Entry 8Y96 (X-ray diffraction, 2.84 A resolution); this record covers chains A and C of the 4 polymer chains in the assembly.

# Chain A
Molecule: DegT/DnrJ/EryC1/StrS family aminotransferase
Source organism: Serratia sp. ATCC 39006
UniProt: A0A2I5TIB4 (A0A2I5TIB4_SERS3); numbering as in UniProt (aligned over 1-437)
Amino-acid sequence (443 residues; numbered 1 to 443; the number before each row is that of its first residue):
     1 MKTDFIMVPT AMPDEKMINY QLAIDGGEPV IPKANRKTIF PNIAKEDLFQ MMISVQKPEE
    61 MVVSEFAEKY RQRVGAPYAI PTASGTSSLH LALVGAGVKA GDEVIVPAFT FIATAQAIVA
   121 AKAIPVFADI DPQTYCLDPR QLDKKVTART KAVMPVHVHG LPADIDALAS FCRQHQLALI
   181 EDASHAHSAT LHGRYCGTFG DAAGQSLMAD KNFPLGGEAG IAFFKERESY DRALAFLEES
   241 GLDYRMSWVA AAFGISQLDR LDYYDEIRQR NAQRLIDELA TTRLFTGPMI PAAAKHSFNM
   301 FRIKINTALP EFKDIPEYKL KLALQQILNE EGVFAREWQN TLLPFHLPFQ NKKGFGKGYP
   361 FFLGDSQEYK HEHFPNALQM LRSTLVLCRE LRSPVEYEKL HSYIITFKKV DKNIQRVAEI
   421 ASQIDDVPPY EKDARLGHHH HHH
Disordered / not traced: 429-443
Sequence notes: expression tag (438-443)

# Chain C
Molecule: DegT/DnrJ/EryC1/StrS aminotransferase
Source organism: Serratia sp. ATCC 39006
UniProt: A0A2I5T5Y7 (A0A2I5T5Y7_SERS3); numbering as in UniProt (aligned over 2-211)
Amino-acid sequence (218 residues; numbered 0 to 217; the number before each row is that of its first residue; numbering starts at 0):
     0 MGISKTSSDL SEQLFQVSFV LARVLTSGII MSIEKNENEL KGLENILKKT SSKQYAVTFN
    60 SISGAVIGSL WGQDIVYGEA TNQQSLDEQQ EKLFKWLGIG HSSLLPEPYT LHAINWGNIS
   120 NLQKITHEEA HVTLLDFTKL GFGPCAVLLT NNETIYKKSE RLKIFGAFDL RTMWTQRETE
   180 KEIKPGLQFN FRLSPLVGAC IKMALIKMGL NKHHHHHH
Disordered / not traced: 0-10, 170-180, 211-217
Sequence notes: initiating methionine (0); expression tag (1, 212-217)

# Chain A / chain C interface
Contacting residue pairs (89; chain A residue first):
  Lys-2(A) / Thr-25(C)
  Lys-2(A) / Ser-26(C)
  Thr-3(A) / Thr-25(C)
  Asp-4(A) / Thr-25(C)
  Asp-4(A) / Ser-26(C)
  Asp-4(A) / Gly-27(C)
  Pro-41(A) / Ile-29(C)  hydrophobic
  Ile-43(A) / Leu-24(C)
  Ile-43(A) / Gly-27(C)
  Leu-48(A) / Ala-21(C)  hydrophobic
  Leu-48(A) / Leu-24(C)  hydrophobic
  Met-51(A) / Leu-20(C)  hydrophobic
  Met-51(A) / Leu-24(C)  hydrophobic
  Met-52(A) / Ser-17(C)
  Val-55(A) / Val-16(C)  hydrophobic
  Glu-59(A) / Gly-140(C)
  Glu-59(A) / Gly-142(C)
  Ser-84(A) / Asn-189(C)  hydrogen bond (side chain-backbone)
  Thr-86(A) / Asn-189(C)
  His-90(A) / Trp-95(C)
  Phe-111(A) / Ile-163(C)  hydrophobic
  Phe-111(A) / Phe-164(C)  hydrophobic
  Ile-112(A) / Ile-163(C)  hydrophobic
  Gln-116(A) / Gly-185(C)  hydrogen bond (side chain-backbone)
  Gln-116(A) / Leu-186(C)
  Gln-116(A) / Gln-187(C)  hydrogen bond
  Val-119(A) / Leu-186(C)  hydrophobic
  Ala-120(A) / Trp-95(C)
  Ala-120(A) / Leu-186(C)
  Lys-122(A) / Trp-95(C)  hydrogen bond (side chain-backbone)
  Met-208(A) / Ile-32(C)  hydrophobic
  Met-208(A) / Arg-191(C)  hydrogen bond
  Ala-209(A) / Ile-29(C)  hydrophobic
  Ala-209(A) / Met-30(C)
  Asp-210(A) / Met-30(C)
  Gly-216(A) / Ser-193(C)
  Gly-216(A) / Leu-195(C)
  Gly-217(A) / Ile-29(C)
  Gly-217(A) / Ser-193(C)
  Glu-218(A) / Ser-31(C)
  Glu-218(A) / Asn-189(C)  hydrogen bond
  Glu-218(A) / Arg-191(C)  salt bridge
  Glu-218(A) / Ser-193(C)  hydrogen bond (backbone-side chain)
  Phe-236(A) / Trp-95(C)
  Glu-238(A) / Lys-91(C)  salt bridge
  Glu-239(A) / Lys-91(C)
  Ser-240(A) / Lys-91(C)
  Ser-240(A) / Leu-92(C)  hydrogen bond (backbone-backbone)
  Ser-240(A) / Trp-95(C)
  Gly-241(A) / Ser-62(C)
  Gly-241(A) / Gln-88(C)  hydrogen bond (backbone-side chain)
  Gly-241(A) / Lys-91(C)
  Leu-242(A) / Ser-62(C)
  Leu-242(A) / Leu-92(C)  hydrophobic
  Leu-242(A) / Trp-95(C)  hydrophobic
  Asp-243(A) / Ser-60(C)  hydrogen bond (backbone-side chain)
  Asp-243(A) / Ser-62(C)  hydrogen bond (backbone-side chain)
  Tyr-244(A) / Phe-188(C)
  Arg-245(A) / Thr-137(C)
  Arg-245(A) / Pro-143(C)
  Met-246(A) / Pro-143(C)
  Ser-247(A) / Phe-141(C)  hydrogen bond (side chain-backbone)
  Ser-247(A) / Gly-142(C)
  Ser-247(A) / Val-196(C)
  Trp-248(A) / Gly-140(C)  hydrogen bond (side chain-backbone)
  Trp-248(A) / Phe-141(C)
  Val-249(A) / Leu-20(C)  hydrophobic
  Val-249(A) / Phe-141(C)
  Val-249(A) / Leu-195(C)  hydrophobic
  Phe-253(A) / Leu-24(C)  hydrophobic
  Pro-348(A) / Pro-184(C)
  Pro-348(A) / Gly-185(C)
  Pro-348(A) / Gln-187(C)
  Asn-351(A) / Lys-183(C)
  Asn-351(A) / Pro-184(C)  hydrogen bond (side chain-backbone)
  Lys-353(A) / Lys-183(C)  hydrogen bond (side chain-backbone)
  Gly-354(A) / Leu-186(C)  hydrogen bond (backbone-backbone)
  Phe-355(A) / Val-75(C)
  Phe-355(A) / Tyr-76(C)  hydrogen bond (backbone-backbone)
  Phe-355(A) / Trp-95(C)  hydrophobic
  Phe-355(A) / Leu-186(C)  hydrophobic
  Gly-356(A) / Tyr-76(C)
  Lys-357(A) / Val-75(C)
  Lys-357(A) / Tyr-76(C)  hydrogen bond (side chain-backbone)
  Lys-357(A) / Gly-77(C)
  Lys-357(A) / Glu-78(C)  salt bridge
  Tyr-359(A) / Tyr-76(C)
  Phe-362(A) / Tyr-76(C)  hydrophobic
  Arg-389(A) / Glu-33(C)  salt bridge
Other interface residues (no listed pair), chain A (56 interface residues in all): Met-1, Phe-40, Asp-47, Ala-83, Ala-113, Leu-215, Leu-347
Other interface residues (no listed pair), chain C (49 interface residues in all): Leu-13, Asn-59, Ile-66, Trp-70, Leu-96, Arg-160, Phe-190, Leu-192

# Overview
56 residues of chain A and 49 residues of chain C are in contact, with 18 hydrogen bonds and 4 salt bridges.
Polar contacts include Glu-218(A)/Arg-191(C), Glu-238(A)/Lys-91(C) and Lys-357(A)/Glu-78(C).
Here chain A is DegT/DnrJ/EryC1/StrS family aminotransferase and chain C is DegT/DnrJ/EryC1/StrS
aminotransferase, both from Serratia sp. ATCC 39006. Entry 8Y96 (Crystal structure of a heterooligomeric
aminotransferase from Serratia sp. ATCC 39006) was determined by X-ray diffraction, deposited together with
8Y97 and 8Y98.
